6K5D - chains A and B of the 6 polymer chains in the assembly; structure by X-ray diffraction, 3.20 A resolution.

== Chain A (and B) ==
Protein: H(+)/Cl(-) exchange transporter ClcA
Organism: Escherichia coli
Notes: chain B of this document is another copy of the same molecule, construct and numbering; everything in this record applies to it too
UniProtKB: J7Q633 (J7Q633_ECOLX); numbering as in UniProt (aligned over 1-473)
Amino-acid sequence (473 residues; each row starts with the number of its first residue):
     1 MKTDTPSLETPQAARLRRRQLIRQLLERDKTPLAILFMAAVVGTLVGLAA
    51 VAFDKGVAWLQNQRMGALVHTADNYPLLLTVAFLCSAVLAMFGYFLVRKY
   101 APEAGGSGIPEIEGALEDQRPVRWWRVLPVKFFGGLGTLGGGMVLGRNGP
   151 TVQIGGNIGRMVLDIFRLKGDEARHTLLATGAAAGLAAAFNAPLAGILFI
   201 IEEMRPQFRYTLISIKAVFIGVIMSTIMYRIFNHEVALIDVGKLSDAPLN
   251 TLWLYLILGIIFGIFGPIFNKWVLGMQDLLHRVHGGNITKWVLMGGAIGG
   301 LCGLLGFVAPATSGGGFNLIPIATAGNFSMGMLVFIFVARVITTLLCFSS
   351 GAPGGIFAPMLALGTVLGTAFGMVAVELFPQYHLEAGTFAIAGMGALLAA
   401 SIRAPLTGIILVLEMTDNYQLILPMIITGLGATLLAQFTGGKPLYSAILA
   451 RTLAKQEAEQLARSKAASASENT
Unresolved in the structure: 1-16, 461-473 (chain B: 1-16, 459-473)
Construct notes: engineered mutation N148 (Glu in J7Q633)

== Chain A / chain B interface ==
Contacting residue pairs (126; chain A residue first):
  R17(A) - E117(B)  salt bridge
  R17(A) - R209(B)
  R18(A) - Q119(B)
  R18(A) - Q456(B)  hydrogen bond (side chain-backbone)
  R18(A) - E457(B)  salt bridge
  L21(A) - E117(B)
  L21(A) - Q119(B)
  L21(A) - L453(B)  hydrophobic
  I22(A) - L453(B)  hydrophobic
  I22(A) - E457(B)
  Q24(A) - F208(B)
  L25(A) - F208(B)  hydrophobic
  L25(A) - S446(B)
  L25(A) - L449(B)  hydrophobic
  L25(A) - A450(B)
  L26(A) - K442(B)  hydrogen bond (backbone-side chain)
  L26(A) - A450(B)  hydrophobic
  R28(A) - E203(B)  salt bridge
  R28(A) - Q207(B)
  R28(A) - F208(B)
  R28(A) - P443(B)
  R28(A) - S446(B)
  D29(A) - R403(B)  salt bridge
  D29(A) - T433(B)
  D29(A) - Q437(B)
  K30(A) - Q437(B)
  T31(A) - Q437(B)  hydrogen bond (backbone-side chain)
  L36(A) - L434(B)  hydrophobic
  L36(A) - F438(B)  hydrophobic
  E117(A) - L21(B)
  Q119(A) - R17(B)
  Q119(A) - R18(B)
  Q119(A) - L21(B)
  P193(A) - I426(B)  hydrophobic
  L194(A) - L413(B)  hydrophobic
  L194(A) - I422(B)  hydrophobic
  L194(A) - I426(B)  hydrophobic
  L198(A) - L198(B)  hydrophobic
  L198(A) - L406(B)  hydrophobic
  I201(A) - I201(B)  hydrophobic
  E203(A) - R28(B)  salt bridge
  R205(A) - R205(B)
  R205(A) - Y210(B)
  Q207(A) - R28(B)  hydrogen bond
  Q207(A) - Y210(B)  hydrogen bond (backbone-side chain)
  F208(A) - L21(B)  hydrophobic
  F208(A) - Q24(B)
  F208(A) - L25(B)  hydrophobic
  F208(A) - R28(B)
  F208(A) - Y210(B)
  R209(A) - R17(B)
  R209(A) - Y210(B)
  Y210(A) - Q207(B)  hydrogen bond (side chain-backbone)
  Y210(A) - F208(B)
  Y210(A) - Y210(B)
  K216(A) - T433(B)  hydrogen bond (side chain-backbone)
  K216(A) - L434(B)
  K216(A) - Q437(B)  hydrogen bond
  F219(A) - L406(B)  hydrophobic
  F219(A) - I409(B)  hydrophobic
  F219(A) - I426(B)  hydrophobic
  F219(A) - L430(B)  hydrophobic
  I220(A) - L430(B)  hydrophobic
  I220(A) - L434(B)  hydrophobic
  I223(A) - I426(B)  hydrophobic
  I223(A) - I427(B)  hydrophobic
  I223(A) - L430(B)  hydrophobic
  T226(A) - L423(B)
  I227(A) - L423(B)  hydrophobic
  I227(A) - I427(B)  hydrophobic
  R230(A) - L423(B)
  I231(A) - L249(B)  hydrophobic
  K243(A) - D417(B)  salt bridge
  L249(A) - R230(B)
  L249(A) - I231(B)  hydrophobic
  R403(A) - D29(B)  salt bridge
  R403(A) - K216(B)
  L406(A) - L194(B)  hydrophobic
  L406(A) - I201(B)  hydrophobic
  L406(A) - F219(B)
  I409(A) - F219(B)  hydrophobic
  I410(A) - L194(B)  hydrophobic
  I410(A) - I410(B)  hydrophobic
  L413(A) - L194(B)  hydrophobic
  E414(A) - Y419(B)  hydrogen bond
  D417(A) - K243(B)  salt bridge
  D417(A) - D417(B)
  D417(A) - Y419(B)
  Y419(A) - E414(B)  hydrogen bond
  Y419(A) - D417(B)
  I422(A) - L194(B)  hydrophobic
  I422(A) - R230(B)
  L423(A) - T226(B)
  L423(A) - I227(B)  hydrophobic
  L423(A) - R230(B)
  I426(A) - P193(B)  hydrophobic
  I426(A) - F219(B)  hydrophobic
  I426(A) - I223(B)  hydrophobic
  I427(A) - I223(B)  hydrophobic
  I427(A) - I227(B)  hydrophobic
  L430(A) - F219(B)  hydrophobic
  L430(A) - I220(B)
  L430(A) - I223(B)  hydrophobic
  T433(A) - K216(B)
  L434(A) - L36(B)  hydrophobic
  L434(A) - K216(B)
  L434(A) - I220(B)  hydrophobic
  Q437(A) - D29(B)
  Q437(A) - K30(B)
  Q437(A) - T31(B)  hydrogen bond (side chain-backbone)
  Q437(A) - K216(B)  hydrogen bond
  F438(A) - L33(B)  hydrophobic
  F438(A) - L36(B)  hydrophobic
  K442(A) - L26(B)
  P443(A) - R28(B)
  S446(A) - L25(B)
  S446(A) - R28(B)  hydrogen bond
  L449(A) - L25(B)  hydrophobic
  A450(A) - L25(B)
  A450(A) - L26(B)  hydrophobic
  L453(A) - R18(B)
  L453(A) - I22(B)
  A454(A) - I22(B)
  Q456(A) - R18(B)  hydrogen bond (backbone-side chain)
  E457(A) - R18(B)
  E457(A) - R19(B)  salt bridge
Other interface residues (no listed pair), chain A (67 interface residues in all): R19, E27, L33, N191, I197, I402, P405
Other interface residues (no listed pair), chain B (66 interface residues in all): N191, I197, H234, L252, A454

== Overview ==
67 residues of chain A face 66 of chain B across their interface; the contacts include 14 hydrogen bonds and 9
salt bridges. Among the polar pairs are R17(A)-E117(B), R18(A)-E457(B) and R28(A)-E203(B).
Both chains are H(+)/Cl(-) exchange transporter ClcA (Escherichia coli). Entry 6K5D (Crystal structure of the
E148N mutant CLC-ec1 in presence of 200 mM NaBr) was determined by X-ray diffraction (same publication as
6AD7, 6AD8, 6ADA, 6ADB, 6ADC, 6K5A, 6K5F and 6K5I).
